Entry 2HJB (X-ray diffraction, 1.85 A resolution); this record covers chains H and B of the 4 polymer chains in the assembly.

Chain H:
Name: Aromatic amine dehydrogenase
Organism: Alcaligenes faecalis
Notes: EC 1.4.99.4; fragment: AADH (residues 48-182)
UniProt: P84887 (AAUA_ALCFA); residue numbers follow UniProt; this construct covers 48-182
Sequence (135 residues; numbered 48 to 182; the number before each row is that of its first residue):
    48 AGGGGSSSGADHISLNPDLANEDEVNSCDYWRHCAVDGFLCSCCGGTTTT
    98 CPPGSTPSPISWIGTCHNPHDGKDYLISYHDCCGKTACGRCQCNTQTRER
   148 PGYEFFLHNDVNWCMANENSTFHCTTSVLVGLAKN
Not modelled in the structure: 48-58, 181-182
Cystine bridges: Cys75-Cys140, Cys81-Cys113, Cys88-Cys171, Cys90-Cys138, Cys91-Cys135, Cys98-Cys129, Cys130-Cys161
Glycans and other covalent adducts: covalent link Trp109-Trp160
Modified / non-standard residues: Trp109 (2-amino-3-(6,7-dioxo-6,7-dihydro-1H-indol-3-yl)-propionic acid; TRQ)
Small-molecule neighbours: 1-(4-methoxyphenyl)methanamine (PZM): Asp84, Trp109, Asn156, Asp157, Val158, Asn159, Phe169
Curated features (UniProtKB/Swiss-Prot):
  - active site: Trp109 (Tryptophylquinone 6'-substrate hemiaminal intermediate), Asp128 (Proton acceptor)
  - binding site (substrate): Asp84, Asn156 to Val158
  - site: Thr172 (Transition state stabilizer)
  - modified residue: Trp109 (Tryptophylquinone)
  - cross-link: Trp109 to Trp160 (Tryptophan tryptophylquinone (Trp-Trp))

Chain B:
Name: Aromatic amine dehydrogenase
Organism: Alcaligenes faecalis
Notes: EC 1.4.99.4; fragment: AADH (residues 73-433)
UniProt: P84888 (AAUB_ALCFA); residues 73-432 here correspond to UniProt positions 30-389 (UniProt number = residue number - 43)
Sequence (361 residues; each row starts with the number of its first residue):
    73 REVLTGGHSVSAPQENRIYVMDSVFMHLTESRVHVYDYTNGKFLGMVPTA
   123 FNGHVQVSNDGKKIYTMTTYHERITRGKRSDVVEVWDADKLTFEKEISLP
   173 PKRVQGLNYDGLFRQTTDGKFIVLQNASPATSIGIVDVAKGDYVEDVTAA
   223 AGCWSVIPQPNRPRSFMTICGDGGLLTINLGEDGKVASQSRSKQMFSVKD
   273 DPIFIAPALDKDKAHFVSYYGNVYSADFSGDEVKVDGPWSLLNDEDKAKN
   323 WVPGGYNLVGLHRASGRMYVFMHPDGKEGTHKFPAAEIWVMDTKTKQRVA
   373 RIPGRDALSMTIDQQRNLMLTLDGGNVNVYDISQPEPKLLRTIEGAAEAS
   423 LQVQFHPVGGT
Not modelled in the structure: 431-433
Cystine bridges: Cys225-Cys242
Small-molecule neighbours: 1-(4-methoxyphenyl)methanamine (PZM): Phe97, Leu100, Phe123, Asn124, Gln177, Gly178, Leu179

Chain H / chain B interface:
Contacting residue pairs - 52 pairs, chain H then chain B:
  Leu62(H) - Arg73(B)
  Leu62(H) - Glu74(B)
  Arg79(H) - Glu74(B)  salt bridge
  Cys90(H) - Phe115(B)
  Cys91(H) - Phe115(B)
  Gly92(H) - Phe115(B)
  Gly92(H) - Leu116(B)
  Thr96(H) - Glu74(B)
  Thr96(H) - Val75(B)
  Thr96(H) - Leu76(B)
  Thr96(H) - Thr77(B)  hydrogen bond (backbone-backbone)
  Thr97(H) - Leu76(B)
  Thr97(H) - Thr77(B)
  Thr97(H) - His80(B)
  Cys98(H) - Leu76(B)
  Cys98(H) - Thr77(B)  hydrogen bond (backbone-backbone)
  Cys98(H) - His80(B)
  Pro100(H) - His80(B)
  Pro100(H) - Ser81(B)
  Pro100(H) - Val82(B)
  Pro100(H) - Leu116(B)
  Pro100(H) - Lys162(B)
  Gly101(H) - Lys162(B)  hydrogen bond (backbone-backbone)
  Gly101(H) - Leu163(B)
  Gly101(H) - Thr164(B)
  Pro104(H) - Leu76(B)  hydrophobic
  Pro104(H) - Thr77(B)
  Pro104(H) - Gly78(B)
  Tyr122(H) - Arg73(B)
  His127(H) - Leu76(B)
  Asp128(H) - Leu76(B)
  Lys132(H) - Met118(B)  hydrogen bond (side chain-backbone)
  Lys132(H) - Leu163(B)  hydrogen bond (side chain-backbone)
  Thr133(H) - Glu102(B)
  Thr133(H) - Arg104(B)
  Thr133(H) - Met118(B)
  Thr133(H) - Pro120(B)
  Ala134(H) - Arg104(B)  hydrogen bond (backbone-side chain)
  Ala134(H) - Met118(B)
  Arg137(H) - His106(B)
  Arg137(H) - Tyr108(B)  hydrogen bond
  Arg137(H) - Phe115(B)
  Arg137(H) - Gly417(B)  hydrogen bond (side chain-backbone)
  Arg137(H) - Ala418(B)
  His170(H) - Met118(B)
  Thr173(H) - Leu76(B)
  Val175(H) - Glu74(B)
  Leu176(H) - Arg73(B)
  Leu176(H) - Glu74(B)  hydrogen bond (backbone-side chain)
  Val177(H) - Arg73(B)  hydrogen bond (backbone-backbone)
  Gly178(H) - Arg73(B)
  Leu179(H) - Arg73(B)
Also at the interface, not in a pair above, chain H (30 interface residues in all): Pro64, Ser102, Cys129, Cys135, Ser174
Also at the interface, not in a pair above, chain B (26 interface residues in all): Gly117, Trp158, Asp161, Ala419

Summary:
30 residues of chain H and 26 residues of chain B are in contact; the contacts include 10 hydrogen bonds and 1
salt bridge. Polar pairs include Arg79(H)-Glu74(B), Lys132(H)-Met118(B) and Lys132(H)-Leu163(B). Bound to
chain H: 1-(4-methoxyphenyl)methanamine. Bound to chain B: 1-(4-methoxyphenyl)methanamine.
Chain H is Aromatic amine dehydrogenase and chain B is Aromatic amine dehydrogenase, both from Alcaligenes
faecalis; the structure, Crystal structure of Alcaligenes faecalis AADH in complex with p-methoxybenzylamine,
was determined by X-ray diffraction, deposited together with 2HJ4 and 2Q7Q.
